7X8Q - chains A and C of the 3 polymer chains in the assembly; structure by X-ray diffraction, 2.65 A resolution.

[Chain A]
Name: Frizzled-10
From: Homo sapiens
UniProtKB: Q9ULW2 (FZD10_HUMAN); numbering as in UniProt (aligned over 24-152)
Amino-acid sequence (129 residues; each row starts with the number of its first residue):
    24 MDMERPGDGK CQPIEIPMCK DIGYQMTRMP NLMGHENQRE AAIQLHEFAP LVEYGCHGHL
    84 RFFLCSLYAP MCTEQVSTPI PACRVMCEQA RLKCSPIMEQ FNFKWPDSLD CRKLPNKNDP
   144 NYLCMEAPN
Disordered / not traced: 24-32, 152
Disulfide bonds: Cys-34/Cys-95, Cys-42/Cys-88, Cys-79/Cys-117, Cys-106/Cys-147, Cys-110/Cys-134
Differences from the reference sequence: engineered mutation Gln-48 (Asn in Q9ULW2)
From the paper describing this entry:
  - specificity-determining residues: Glu-76

[Chain C]
Name: Antibody F10_A9 Fab, Heavy chain
From: synthetic construct
Notes: antibody fragment or engineered binder
Amino-acid sequence (231 residues; row label = number of the first residue in the row):
     1 EVQLVESGGG LVQPGGSLRL SCAASGFPIR GSSIHWVRQA PGKGLEWVAA TYGWPGSITY
    61 ADSVKGRFTI SADTSKNTAY LQMNSLRAED TAVYYCARRH TYPLWALDYW GQGTLVTVSS
   121 ASTKGPSVFP LAPSSKSTSG GTAALGCLVK DYFPEPVTVS WNSGALTSGV HTFPAVLQSS
   181 GLYSLSSVVT VPSSSLGTQT YICNVNHKPS NTKVDKKVEP KSCHHHHHHH H
Disordered / not traced: 135-139, 221-231
Disulfide bonds: Cys-22/Cys-96, Cys-147/Cys-203

[Chain A / chain C interface]
Contacting residue pairs - 16 pairs, chain A then chain C:
  Pro-40(A) with Tyr-102(C)
  Met-41(A) with Tyr-102(C), hydrophobic; Trp-105(C), hydrophobic
  His-69(A) with Gly-31(C); Tyr-52(C); Trp-54(C); Thr-101(C)
  Glu-70(A) with Trp-54(C)
  Ala-72(A) with Tyr-52(C); Trp-105(C)
  Pro-73(A) with Tyr-52(C), hydrophobic
  Val-75(A) with Trp-105(C), hydrophobic
  Glu-76(A) with Tyr-52(C), hydrogen bond; Arg-99(C), salt bridge; Trp-105(C)
  Arg-84(A) with Tyr-102(C), hydrogen bond
Other interface residues (no listed pair), chain A (11 interface residues in all): Lys-43, Ile-66
Other interface residues (no listed pair), chain C (9 interface residues in all): Arg-30, Ser-33
From the paper, about this interface:
  - pairs named by the authors: Glu-76(A)/Arg-99(C) (salt bridge)
  - epitope / paratope residues, chain A: Glu-76(A)
  - epitope / paratope residues, chain C: Arg-99(C)

[In short]
The interface between chain A and chain C involves 11 residues on one side and 9 on the other; the contacts
include 2 hydrogen bonds and 1 salt bridge. Polar pairs include Glu-76(A)/Arg-99(C), Glu-76(A)/Tyr-52(C) and
Arg-84(A)/Tyr-102(C). The paper describes a salt bridge between Glu-76(A) and Arg-99(C). From the paper:
epitope/paratope residues Glu-76(A) and Arg-99(C); the specificity determinant Glu-76(A).
Chain A is Frizzled-10 (Homo sapiens) and chain C is Antibody F10_A9 Fab, Heavy chain (synthetic construct);
the structure, Frizzled-10 CRD in complex with F10_A9 Fab, was determined by X-ray diffraction.
